7B5Y - chains B and F of the 6 polymer chains in the assembly; structure by electron microscopy, 7.10 A resolution (low resolution: residue-level contacts below are approximate; hydrogen-bond / salt-bridge calls are withheld).

# Chain B
Protein: GntR family transcriptional regulator
From: Streptococcus agalactiae
Reference sequence: K0JNC6 (K0JNC6_STRAG); residues 1-213 here = UniProt positions 1-213
Amino-acid sequence (215 residues; row label = number of the first residue in the row; numbers below 1 keep their minus sign (Gly-1 is residue -1)):
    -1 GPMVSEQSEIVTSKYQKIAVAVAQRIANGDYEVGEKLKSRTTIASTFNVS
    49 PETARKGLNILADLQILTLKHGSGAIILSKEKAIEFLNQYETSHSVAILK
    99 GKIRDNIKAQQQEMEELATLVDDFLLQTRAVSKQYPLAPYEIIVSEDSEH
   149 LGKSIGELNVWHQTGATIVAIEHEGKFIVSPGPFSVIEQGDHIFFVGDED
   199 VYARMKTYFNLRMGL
Unresolved in the structure: -1 to 6, 211-213
Sequence notes: expression tag (-1 to 0)
Residues lining bound ligands: 2BA ((2R,3R,3aS,5R,7aR,9R,10R,10aS,12R,14aR)-2,9-bis(6-amino-9H-purin-9-yl)octahydro-2H,7H-difuro[3,2-d:3',2'-j][1,3,7,9,2,8 ]tetraoxadiphosphacyclododecine-3,5,10,12-tetrol 5,12-dioxide): Ile153, Gly154, Asn157, Val158, Trp159, His160, Ala164, Thr165, Ile166, Pro179, Gly180, Pro181
What the authors report for this chain:
  - mutagenesis - W159A: increased binding to target DNA

# Chain F
Molecule: BusR binding site in the busAB promotor. strand2
Sequence (46 nucleotides; numbered 1 to 46; the number before each row is that of its first residue):
     1 CCGAAAAGTGACTACCCTTTTACGATACTTTAACGTCACTTTACCG

# Chain B / chain F interface
Residue-residue contacts (17):
  Ser11(B) with DT31(F)
  Lys12(B) with DA32(F)
  Tyr13(B) with DT31(F); DA32(F)
  Lys36(B) with DT41(F)
  Arg38(B) with DG35(F)
  Ser48(B) with DA33(F)
  Glu50(B) with DA33(F); DC34(F); DG35(F)
  Thr51(B) with DA32(F); DA33(F)
  Lys54(B) with DA32(F); DA33(F)
  His69(B) with DA38(F); DC39(F)
  Ser71(B) with DT40(F)
Also at the interface, not in a pair above, chain B (13 interface residues in all): Lys68, Gly70

# In short
13 residues of chain B and 9 residues of chain F are in contact. Bound to chain B: compound 2BA. The paper
reports that W159A of chain B increases binding to target DNA.
Here chain B is GntR family transcriptional regulator (Streptococcus agalactiae) and chain F is BusR binding
site in the busAB promotor. strand2. Entry 7B5Y (S. agalactiae BusR in complex with its busAB-promotor DNA)
was determined by electron microscopy together with 7B5T, 7B5U, 7B5W and 7OZ3 from the same study.
